PDB entry 1G94 | X-ray diffraction, 1.74 A resolution | chain A

# Chain A
Name: Alpha-amylase
Organism: Pseudoalteromonas haloplanktis
Notes: EC 3.2.1.1
UniProt: P29957 (AMY_ALTHA); residues 1-448 here correspond to UniProt positions 25-472 (UniProt number = residue number + 24)
Sequence (448 residues; numbered 1 to 448; the number before each row is that of its first residue):
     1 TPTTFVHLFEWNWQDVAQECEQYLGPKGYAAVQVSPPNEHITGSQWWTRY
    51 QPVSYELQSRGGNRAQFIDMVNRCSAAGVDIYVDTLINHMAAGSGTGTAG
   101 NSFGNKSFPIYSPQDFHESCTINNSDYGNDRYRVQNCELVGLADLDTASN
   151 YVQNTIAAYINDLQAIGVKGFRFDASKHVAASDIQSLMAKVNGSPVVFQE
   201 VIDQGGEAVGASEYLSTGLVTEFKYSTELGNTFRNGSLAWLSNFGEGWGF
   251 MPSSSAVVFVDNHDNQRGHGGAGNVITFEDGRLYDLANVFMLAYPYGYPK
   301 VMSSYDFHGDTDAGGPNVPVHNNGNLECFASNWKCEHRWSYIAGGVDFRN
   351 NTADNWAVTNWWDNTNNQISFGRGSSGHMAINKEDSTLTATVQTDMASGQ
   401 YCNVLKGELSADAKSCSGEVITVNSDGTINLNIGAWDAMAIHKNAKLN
Disulfides: Cys-20/Cys-74, Cys-120/Cys-137, Cys-328/Cys-335, Cys-402/Cys-416
Metal / ion sites: Ca2+: Asn-88, Gln-135, Asp-144, His-178

# Overview
Asn-88, Gln-135, Asp-144 and His-178 form the Ca2+ site.
Chain A is Alpha-amylase (Pseudoalteromonas haloplanktis); the structure, Crystal structure analysis of the
ternary complex between psychrophilic alpha amylase from pseudoalteromonas haloplanctis in complex ..., was
determined by X-ray diffraction, deposited together with 1G9H and 1KXH.
